1A31 - chains C and A of the 3 polymer chains in the assembly; structure by X-ray diffraction, 2.10 A resolution.

[Chain C]
Molecule: 22-nt DNA strand
Sequence (22 nucleotides; row label = number of the first residue in the row):
     1 AAAAAGACXX TGAAAAAXXX XT
Modified positions: 5IU (5-iodo-2'-deoxyuridine-5'-monophosphate) at position 9, 5IU (5-iodo-2'-deoxyuridine-5'-monophosphate) at position 10, 5IU (5-iodo-2'-deoxyuridine-5'-monophosphate) at position 18, 5IU (5-iodo-2'-deoxyuridine-5'-monophosphate) at position 19, 5IU (5-iodo-2'-deoxyuridine-5'-monophosphate) at position 20, 5IU (5-iodo-2'-deoxyuridine-5'-monophosphate) at position 21

[Chain A]
Molecule: Protein (topoisomerase I)
Organism: Homo sapiens
Notes: EC 5.99.1.2; fragment: core domain and c-terminal domain
UniProtKB: P11387; numbering as in UniProt (aligned over 175-765)
Sequence (591 residues; numbered 175 to 765; the number before each row is that of its first residue):
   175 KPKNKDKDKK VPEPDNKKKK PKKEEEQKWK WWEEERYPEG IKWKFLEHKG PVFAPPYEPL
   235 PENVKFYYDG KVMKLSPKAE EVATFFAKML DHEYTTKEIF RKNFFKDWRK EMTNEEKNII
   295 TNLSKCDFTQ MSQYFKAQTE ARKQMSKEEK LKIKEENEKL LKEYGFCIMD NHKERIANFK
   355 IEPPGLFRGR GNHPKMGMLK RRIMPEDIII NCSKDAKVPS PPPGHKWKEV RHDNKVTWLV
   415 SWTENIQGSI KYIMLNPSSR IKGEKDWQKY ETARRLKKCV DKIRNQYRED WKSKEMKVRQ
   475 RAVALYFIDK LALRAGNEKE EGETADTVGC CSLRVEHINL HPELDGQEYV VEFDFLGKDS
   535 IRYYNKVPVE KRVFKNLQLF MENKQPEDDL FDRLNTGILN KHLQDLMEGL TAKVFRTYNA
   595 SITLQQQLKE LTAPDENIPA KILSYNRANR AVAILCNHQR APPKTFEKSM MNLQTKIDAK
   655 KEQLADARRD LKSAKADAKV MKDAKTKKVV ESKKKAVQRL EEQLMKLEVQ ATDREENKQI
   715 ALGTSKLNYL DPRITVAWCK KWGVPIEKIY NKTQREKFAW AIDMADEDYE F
Not modelled in the structure: 175-214, 627-719
Modified positions: Tyr-723 (o-phosphotyrosine; PTR)
Sequence notes: modified residue (723)
Swiss-Prot annotation at these positions:
  - region (Interaction with DNA): Lys-425, Tyr-426, Arg-488 to Lys-493, Thr-585 to Lys-587
  - active site: Tyr-723 (O-(3'-phospho-DNA)-tyrosine intermediate)
  - site (Interaction with DNA): Arg-316, Arg-364, Trp-412, Lys-443, Thr-501, Lys-532, Asn-574, His-632, Lys-650
  - modified residue: Lys-280 (N6-acetyllysine), Ser-506 (Phosphoserine)
  - cross-link (Glycyl lysine isopeptide (Lys-Gly)): Lys-204 (interchain with G-Cter in SUMO2), Lys-336 (interchain with G-Cter in SUMO2), Lys-549 (interchain with G-Cter in SUMO2), Lys-642 (interchain with G-Cter in SUMO2), Lys-700 (interchain with G-Cter in SUMO2), Lys-712 (interchain with G-Cter in SUMO2)
  - natural variant: Lys-326 (K326R: In breast cancer), Met-370 (M370T: In CPT-resistant leukemia), Asp-533 (D533G: In CPT-resistant leukemia), Asn-722 (N722S: In CPT-resistant leukemia), Thr-729 (T729A: In CPT-resistant lung cancer)
  - mutagenesis: Lys-532 (K532A: Almost abolishes enzyme activity; K532R: Strongly reduced enzyme activity), Tyr-723 (Y723F: No change in CPT-induced clearing from nuclei)

[Chain C / chain A interface]
Residue-residue contacts (25):
  DG6(C) / Ile-424(A)  phosphate contact
  DG6(C) / Tyr-426(A)  sugar contact
  DA7(C) / Val-410(A)  phosphate contact
  DA7(C) / Trp-412(A)  hydrogen bond to the phosphate
  DA7(C) / Tyr-426(A)  hydrogen bond to the phosphate
  DC8(C) / Val-410(A)  phosphate contact
  DC8(C) / Thr-411(A)  hydrogen bond to the phosphate
  DC8(C) / Trp-412(A)  phosphate contact
  DC8(C) / Met-428(A)  phosphate contact
  DC8(C) / Lys-439(A)  phosphate contact
  5IU_9(C) / Lys-436(A)  salt bridge to the phosphate
  5IU_9(C) / Lys-439(A)  salt bridge to the phosphate
  5IU_9(C) / Lys-587(A)  hydrogen bond to the phosphate
  5IU_10(C) / Lys-443(A)  salt bridge to the phosphate
  5IU_10(C) / Lys-532(A)  base contact
  5IU_10(C) / Lys-587(A)  salt bridge to the phosphate
  5IU_10(C) / Asn-722(A)  phosphate contact
  5IU_10(C) / Tyr-723(A)  covalent bond
  DT11(C) / Lys-532(A)  sugar contact
  DT11(C) / Asn-722(A)  base contact
  DT11(C) / Tyr-723(A)  sugar contact
  DG12(C) / Arg-364(A)  hydrogen bond to the sugar
  DG12(C) / Asp-533(A)  sugar contact
  DG12(C) / Ile-535(A)  sugar contact
  DA14(C) / His-266(A)  salt bridge to the phosphate
Other interface residues (no listed pair), chain C (12 interface residues in all): DA3, DA4, DA13, DA17
Other interface residues (no listed pair), chain A (25 interface residues in all): Lys-216, Asn-331, Arg-362, Arg-405, Asp-440, Arg-488, Glu-492, Glu-494

[Overview]
The interface between chain C and chain A involves 12 residues on one side and 25 on the other, with 1
covalent bond, 5 hydrogen bonds and 5 salt bridges. Polar pairs include DG12(C)/Arg-364(A), DA7(C)/Trp-412(A)
and DA7(C)/Tyr-426(A).
Here chain C is a 22-nt DNA strand and chain A is Protein (topoisomerase I) (Homo sapiens). Entry 1A31 (Human
reconstituted DNA topoisomerase I in covalent complex with a 22 base pair DNA duplex) was determined by X-ray
diffraction, deposited together with 1A35.
